PDB entry 2M49 | solution NMR | chains D and C of the 4 polymer chains in the assembly

# Chain D
Name: Protein S100-B
Source organism: Homo sapiens
UniProt: P04271 (S100B_HUMAN); residues 92-182 here correspond to UniProt positions 2-92 (UniProt number = residue number - 90)
Chain sequence (91 residues; numbered 92 to 182; the number before each row is that of its first residue):
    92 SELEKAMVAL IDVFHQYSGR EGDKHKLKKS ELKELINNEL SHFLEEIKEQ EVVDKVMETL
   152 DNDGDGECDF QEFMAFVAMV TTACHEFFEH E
Curated features (UniProtKB/Swiss-Prot):
  - binding site (Zn(2+)): H106, H116, H176, H181
  - binding site (Ca(2+)): S109, E112, D114, K117, E122, D152, D154, D156, E158, E163
  - modified residue: S92 (Blocked amino end (Ser))

# Chain C
Name: Fibroblast growth factor 2
Source organism: Homo sapiens
UniProt: P09038 (FGF2_HUMAN); residues 19-144 here correspond to UniProt positions 161-286 (UniProt number = residue number + 142)
Chain sequence (126 residues; row label = number of the first residue in the row):
    19 DPKRLYCKNG GFFLRIHPDG RVDGVREKSD PHIKLQLQAE ERGVVSIKGV SANRYLAMKE
    79 DGRLLASKSV TDECFFFERL ESNNYNTYRS RKYTSWYVAL KRTGQYKLGS KTGPGQKAIL
   139 FLPMSA
Sequence notes: engineered mutation S69 (Cys211 in P09038), S87 (Cys229 in P09038)
Curated features (UniProtKB/Swiss-Prot):
  - region: K119 to K135 (Heparin-binding)
  - motif (Cell attachment site): D37 to R39, D79 to R81
  - binding site (heparin): N27
  - site (Important for interaction with integrin): K119, R120, K125
  - modified residue: Y73 (Phosphotyrosine)
  - cross-link: K86 (Glycyl lysine isopeptide (Lys-Gly) (interchain with G-Cter in SUMO1))

# Chain D / chain C interface
Residue-residue contacts - 36 pairs, chain D then chain C:
  E137(D) with K26(C); K135(C)
  I138(D) with K135(C)
  K139(D) with G133(C)
  E140(D) with N27(C); R120(C); K125(C); Q134(C); K135(C); A136(C)
  Q141(D) with R120(C)
  E142(D) with K26(C); N27(C); G28(C); K135(C)
  D145(D) with R44(C); R120(C)
  K146(D) with R44(C)
  C175(D) with K26(C)
  F178(D) with Y24(C); C25(C); K26(C); G28(C); G29(C); Y103(C)
  F179(D) with K26(C); N101(C); Y103(C); L140(C)
  E180(D) with M142(C)
  H181(D) with Y24(C); F31(C); M142(C)
  E182(D) with R22(C); F31(C); K46(C)
Interface residues without a listed pair, chain C (21 interface residues in all): N102

# Summary
14 residues of chain D and 21 residues of chain C are in contact. Curated annotation (UniProt) lists 4
Zn2+-binding residues and 10 Ca2+-binding residues on chain D; heparin-binding residue N27(C) on chain C.
Chain D is Protein S100-B and chain C is Fibroblast growth factor 2, both from Homo sapiens; the structure,
Structural Insights into Human S100B and Basic Fibroblast Growth Factor (FGF2) Interaction, was determined by
solution NMR.
